PDB entry 6UMB | X-ray diffraction, 1.80 A resolution | chain A

Chain A:
Protein: E3 ubiquitin-protein ligase TRIM7
Source organism: Homo sapiens
Notes: EC 2.3.2.27; fragment: B30.2 domain
UniProtKB: Q9C029 (TRIM7_HUMAN); residue numbers follow UniProt; this construct covers 338-511
Amino-acid sequence (177 residues; numbered 335 to 511; the number before each row is that of its first residue):
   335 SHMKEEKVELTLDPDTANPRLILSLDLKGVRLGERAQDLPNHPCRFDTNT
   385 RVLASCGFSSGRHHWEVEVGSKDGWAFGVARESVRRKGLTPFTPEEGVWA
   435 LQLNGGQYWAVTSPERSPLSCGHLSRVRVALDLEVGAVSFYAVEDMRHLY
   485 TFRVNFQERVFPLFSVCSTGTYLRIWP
Unresolved in the structure: 335-338
Modified positions: C378 (s,S-(2-hydroxyethyl)thiocysteine; CME); C390 (s,S-(2-hydroxyethyl)thiocysteine; CME); C501 (s,S-(2-hydroxyethyl)thiocysteine; CME)
Differences from the reference sequence: expression tag (335-337)
Small-molecule neighbours: malonate ion (MLI): T382, N383, T384, R385, T424, F426, S499, C501
UniProt features mapped onto this chain:
  - mutagenesis: N383 (N383A: Complete loss of substrate binding), R385 (R385A: Complete loss of substrate binding), L423 (L423A: Complete loss of interaction with GYG1), F426 (F426A: Complete loss of substrate binding), Q436 (Q436A: Complete loss of substrate binding), S499 (S499A: Complete loss of interaction with GYG1), C501 (C501A: Complete loss of interaction with GYG1)
What the authors report for this chain:
  - binding site for malonate ion: T384, R385, S499
  - post-translational modification sites: C378, C390, C501
  - mutagenesis - E368A, T384A, N438A: unchanged binding to GN1
  - mutagenesis - L423A, S499A: abolished binding to GN1
  - mutagenesis - R354A (2-fold): increased binding to GN1

Overview:
Bound to chain A: malonate ion. Curated annotation (UniProt) lists 7 mutagenesis sites. The paper reports a
binding site for malonate ion at T384, R385 and S499; L423A and S499A abolish binding to GN1; 6 substitutions
were tested in all.
Chain A is E3 ubiquitin-protein ligase TRIM7 (Homo sapiens); the structure, Crystal structure of TRIM7 B30.2
domain at 1.8 angstrom resolution, was determined by X-ray diffraction (same publication as 6UMA).
